8BEF - chains J and N of the 22 polymer chains in the assembly; structure by electron microscopy, 2.13 A resolution.

== Chain J ==
Protein: NADH-ubiquinone oxidoreductase chain 6
From: Arabidopsis thaliana
Notes: EC 7.1.1.2
UniProtKB: A0A2P2CLG1 (A0A2P2CLG1_ARATH); residue numbers follow UniProt; this construct covers 1-205
Amino-acid sequence (205 residues; numbered 1 to 205; the number before each row is that of its first residue):
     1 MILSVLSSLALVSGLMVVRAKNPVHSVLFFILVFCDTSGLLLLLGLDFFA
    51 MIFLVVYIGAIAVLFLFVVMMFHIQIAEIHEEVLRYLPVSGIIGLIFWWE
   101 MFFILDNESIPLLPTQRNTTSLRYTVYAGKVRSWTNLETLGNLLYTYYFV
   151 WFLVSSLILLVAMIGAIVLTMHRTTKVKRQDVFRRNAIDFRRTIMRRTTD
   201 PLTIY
Unresolved in the structure: 175-205

== Chain N ==
Protein: NADH-ubiquinone oxidoreductase chain 2
From: Arabidopsis thaliana
Notes: EC 7.1.1.2
UniProtKB: O05000 (NU2M_ARATH); numbering as in UniProt (aligned over 1-499)
Amino-acid sequence (499 residues; row label = number of the first residue in the row):
     1 MKAEFVRILPHMFNLFLAVFPEIFIINATFILLIHGVVFSTSKKYDYPPL
    51 ASNVGWLGLLSVLITLLLLAAGAPLLTIAHLFWNNLFRRDNFTYFCQIFL
   101 LLSTAGTISMCFDFFDQERFDAFEFIVLILLSTCGMLFMISAYDLIAMYL
   151 AIELQSLCFYVIAASKRKSEFSTEAGLKYLILGAFSSGILLFGCSMIYGS
   201 TGATHFDQLAKILTGYEITGARSSGIFMGILFIAVGFLFKITAVPFHMWA
   251 PDIYEGSPTPVTAFLSIAPKISIFANILRVFIYGSYGATLQQIFFFCSIA
   301 SMILGALAAMAQTKVKRLLAYSSIGHVGYICIGFSCGTIEGIQSLLIGIF
   351 IYALMTMDAFAIVLALRQTRVKYIADLGALAKTNPILAITFSITMFSYAG
   401 IPPLAGFCSKFYLFFAALGCGAYFLALVGVVTSVIGCFYYIRLVKRMFFD
   451 TPRTWILYEPMDRNKSLLLAMTSFFITLFLLYPSPLFSVTHQMALSLYL
Unresolved in the structure: 1-11
Cystine bridges: Cys336-Cys420

== How chain J and chain N interact ==
Contacting residue pairs (41):
  Glu100(J) - Met228(N)
  Met101(J) - Phe192(N)  hydrophobic
  Met101(J) - Phe232(N)  hydrophobic
  Ile104(J) - Met196(N)  hydrophobic
  Ile104(J) - Ser224(N)  hydrogen bond (backbone-side chain)
  Ile104(J) - Gly225(N)
  Ile104(J) - Met228(N)  hydrophobic
  Leu105(J) - Met196(N)  hydrophobic
  Glu108(J) - Ser223(N)  hydrogen bond
  Tyr147(J) - Leu86(N)
  Tyr148(J) - Asn85(N)
  Tyr148(J) - Leu86(N)  hydrophobic
  Phe149(J) - Trp83(N)  hydrophobic
  Val150(J) - Trp83(N)  hydrophobic
  Val150(J) - Leu86(N)  hydrophobic
  Trp151(J) - Asn85(N)
  Trp151(J) - Leu86(N)
  Trp151(J) - Asp144(N)
  Trp151(J) - Ile146(N)  hydrophobic
  Trp151(J) - Ala147(N)
  Trp151(J) - Leu150(N)  hydrophobic
  Leu157(J) - Phe30(N)  hydrophobic
  Ile158(J) - Leu150(N)
  Ile158(J) - Leu154(N)  hydrophobic
  Ile158(J) - Leu157(N)  hydrophobic
  Leu160(J) - Phe30(N)  hydrophobic
  Val161(J) - Leu131(N)  hydrophobic
  Val161(J) - Leu154(N)  hydrophobic
  Val161(J) - Cys158(N)  hydrophobic
  Ile164(J) - Leu33(N)  hydrophobic
  Ile164(J) - Leu128(N)  hydrophobic
  Gly165(J) - Val161(N)
  Val168(J) - Glu124(N)
  Val168(J) - Val161(N)  hydrophobic
  Val168(J) - Arg167(N)  hydrogen bond (backbone-side chain)
  Leu169(J) - Ala164(N)
  Leu169(J) - Arg167(N)  hydrogen bond (backbone-side chain)
  Thr170(J) - Arg167(N)
  Met171(J) - Arg167(N)  hydrogen bond (backbone-side chain)
  His172(J) - Arg167(N)
  His172(J) - Lys168(N)  hydrogen bond
Also at the interface, not in a pair above, chain J (24 interface residues in all): Phe97, Val154, Ile167
Also at the interface, not in a pair above, chain N (31 interface residues in all): Phe16, Ile26, Val127, Phe138, Glu153

== Overview ==
The interface between chain J and chain N involves 24 residues on one side and 31 on the other; the contacts
include 6 hydrogen bonds. Among the polar pairs are Ile104(J)-Ser224(N), Glu108(J)-Ser223(N) and
Val168(J)-Arg167(N).
Chain J is NADH-ubiquinone oxidoreductase chain 6 and chain N is NADH-ubiquinone oxidoreductase chain 2, both
from Arabidopsis thaliana; the structure, Cryo-EM structure of the Arabidopsis thaliana I+III2 supercomplex
(CI membrane core), was determined by electron microscopy (same publication as 8BED, 8BEE, 8BEH, 8BEL, 8BEP,
8BPX, 8BQ5 and 8BQ6).
